Entry 3REW (X-ray diffraction, 1.90 A resolution); this record covers chains A and C of the 3 polymer chains in the assembly.

# Chain A
Name: HLA class I histocompatibility antigen, A-2 alpha chain
Organism: Homo sapiens
Reference sequence: P01892 (1A02_HUMAN); residues 1-275 here correspond to UniProt positions 25-299 (UniProt number = residue number + 24)
Sequence (275 residues; row label = number of the first residue in the row):
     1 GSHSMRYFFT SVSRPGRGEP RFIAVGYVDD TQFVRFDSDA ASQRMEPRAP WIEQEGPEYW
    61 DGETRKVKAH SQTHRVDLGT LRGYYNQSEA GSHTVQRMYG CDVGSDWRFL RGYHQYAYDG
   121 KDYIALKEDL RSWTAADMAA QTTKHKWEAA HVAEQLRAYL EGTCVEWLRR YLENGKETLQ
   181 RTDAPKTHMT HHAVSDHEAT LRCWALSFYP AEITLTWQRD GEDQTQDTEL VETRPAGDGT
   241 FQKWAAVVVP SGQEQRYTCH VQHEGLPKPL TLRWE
Not modelled in the structure: 194-197
Cystine bridges: C101-C164, C203-C259

# Chain C
Name: Latent membrane protein 2
Notes: fragment: latent membrane protein 2
Reference sequence: P13285 (LMP2_EBVB9); residues 1-9 here correspond to UniProt positions 426-434 (UniProt number = residue number + 425)
Sequence (9 residues; row label = number of the first residue in the row):
     1 CLGGLLTMV

# How chain A and chain C interact
Residue-residue contacts (38; chain A residue first):
  M5(A) - C1(C)
  Y7(A) - C1(C)  hydrogen bond (side chain-backbone)
  Y7(A) - L2(C)
  F9(A) - L2(C)  hydrophobic
  M45(A) - L2(C)  hydrophobic
  E63(A) - C1(C)
  E63(A) - L2(C)  hydrogen bond (side chain-backbone)
  V67(A) - L2(C)
  A69(A) - L6(C)  hydrophobic
  H70(A) - G3(C)  hydrogen bond (side chain-backbone)
  H70(A) - L5(C)
  H70(A) - L6(C)
  T73(A) - T7(C)
  T73(A) - M8(C)
  D77(A) - M8(C)
  D77(A) - V9(C)  hydrogen bond (side chain-backbone)
  T80(A) - V9(C)
  L81(A) - V9(C)  hydrophobic
  Y84(A) - V9(C)  hydrogen bond (side chain-backbone)
  R97(A) - T7(C)  hydrogen bond
  Y99(A) - L2(C)
  Y99(A) - G3(C)  hydrogen bond (side chain-backbone)
  Y116(A) - V9(C)
  Y123(A) - V9(C)  hydrophobic
  T143(A) - V9(C)  hydrogen bond (side chain-backbone)
  K146(A) - M8(C)  hydrogen bond (side chain-backbone)
  K146(A) - V9(C)  hydrogen bond (side chain-backbone)
  W147(A) - T7(C)
  W147(A) - M8(C)  hydrogen bond (side chain-backbone)
  V152(A) - T7(C)
  Q155(A) - L5(C)
  L156(A) - L5(C)  hydrophobic
  Y159(A) - C1(C)  hydrogen bond (side chain-backbone)
  Y159(A) - L2(C)
  Y159(A) - G3(C)
  T163(A) - C1(C)
  W167(A) - C1(C)  hydrogen bond
  Y171(A) - C1(C)  hydrogen bond (side chain-backbone)
Other interface residues (no listed pair), chain A (31 interface residues in all): F33, Y59, K66, V76
Other interface residues (no listed pair), chain C (9 interface residues in all): G4

# Summary
31 residues of chain A face 9 of chain C across their interface; the contacts include 14 hydrogen bonds. Among
the polar pairs are Y7(A)-C1(C), E63(A)-L2(C) and H70(A)-G3(C).
Chain A is HLA class I histocompatibility antigen, A-2 alpha chain (Homo sapiens) and chain C is Latent
membrane protein 2; the structure, Crystal structure of an lmp2a-derived peptide bound to human class i mhc
hla-a2, was determined by X-ray diffraction (same publication as 3REV).
